Entry 1N5A (X-ray diffraction, 2.85 A resolution); this record covers chains A and C of the 3 polymer chains in the assembly.

[Chain A]
Molecule: H-2 class I histocompatibility antigen, D-B alpha chain
From: Mus musculus
Notes: fragment: Extracellular part
UniProt: P01899 (HA11_MOUSE); residues 1-276 here correspond to UniProt positions 25-300 (UniProt number = residue number + 24)
Sequence (276 residues; each row starts with the number of its first residue):
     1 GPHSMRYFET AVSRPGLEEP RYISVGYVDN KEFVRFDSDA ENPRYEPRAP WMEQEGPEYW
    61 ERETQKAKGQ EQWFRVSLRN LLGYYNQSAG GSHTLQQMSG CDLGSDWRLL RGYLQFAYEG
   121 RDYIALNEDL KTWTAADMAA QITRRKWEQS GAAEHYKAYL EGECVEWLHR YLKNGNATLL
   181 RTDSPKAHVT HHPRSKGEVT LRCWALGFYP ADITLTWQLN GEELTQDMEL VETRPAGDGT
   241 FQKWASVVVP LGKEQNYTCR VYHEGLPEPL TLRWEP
Disulfides: Cys101-Cys164, Cys203-Cys259

[Chain C]
Molecule: nonameric peptide, gp33 derived from lymphocytic choriomeningitis virus
UniProt: Q9QDK7 (Q9QDK7_9VIRU); aligned to UniProt positions 33-41 over residues 1-9 (the alignment contains insertions or deletions, so no single offset holds)
Sequence (9 residues; row label = number of the first residue in the row):
     1 KAVYNFATM
Differences from the reference sequence: engineered mutation Met9 (Cys41 in Q9QDK7)

[Interface between chain A and chain C]
Contacting residue pairs - 47 pairs, chain A then chain C:
  Met5(A) with Lys1(C)
  Tyr7(A) with Lys1(C); Ala2(C), hydrophobic
  Glu9(A) with Val3(C)
  Tyr45(A) with Ala2(C)
  Arg62(A) with Lys1(C)
  Glu63(A) with Lys1(C); Ala2(C), hydrogen bond (side chain-backbone)
  Lys66(A) with Lys1(C); Ala2(C)
  Gln70(A) with Val3(C); Tyr4(C); Asn5(C), hydrogen bond (side chain-backbone)
  Trp73(A) with Asn5(C); Phe6(C); Ala7(C), hydrogen bond (side chain-backbone); Thr8(C); Met9(C), hydrophobic
  Ser77(A) with Met9(C), hydrogen bond (side chain-backbone)
  Asn80(A) with Met9(C), hydrogen bond (side chain-backbone)
  Leu81(A) with Met9(C), hydrophobic
  Tyr84(A) with Met9(C), hydrogen bond (side chain-backbone)
  Leu95(A) with Met9(C), hydrophobic
  Gln97(A) with Val3(C); Asn5(C), hydrogen bond
  Ser99(A) with Val3(C)
  Phe116(A) with Asn5(C); Met9(C), hydrophobic
  Thr143(A) with Met9(C), hydrogen bond (side chain-backbone)
  Lys146(A) with Thr8(C), hydrogen bond (side chain-backbone); Met9(C), hydrogen bond (side chain-backbone)
  Trp147(A) with Ala7(C), hydrogen bond (side chain-backbone); Thr8(C), hydrogen bond (side chain-backbone)
  Ser150(A) with Phe6(C); Ala7(C)
  Ala152(A) with Phe6(C), hydrophobic
  His155(A) with Tyr4(C), hydrogen bond (side chain-backbone); Phe6(C)
  Tyr156(A) with Val3(C), hydrophobic; Asn5(C); Phe6(C), hydrogen bond (side chain-backbone)
  Tyr159(A) with Lys1(C), hydrogen bond (side chain-backbone); Ala2(C); Val3(C), hydrogen bond (side chain-backbone)
  Glu163(A) with Lys1(C), salt bridge
  Trp167(A) with Lys1(C)
  Tyr171(A) with Lys1(C), hydrogen bond (side chain-backbone)
Other interface residues (no listed pair), chain A (31 interface residues in all): Phe74, Val76, Tyr123

[Overview]
31 residues of chain A face 9 of chain C across their interface; the contacts include 17 hydrogen bonds and 1
salt bridge. Among the polar pairs are Glu163(A)-Lys1(C), Glu63(A)-Ala2(C) and Gln70(A)-Asn5(C).
Here chain A is H-2 class I histocompatibility antigen, D-B alpha chain (Mus musculus) and chain C is
nonameric peptide, gp33 derived from lymphocytic choriomeningitis virus. Entry 1N5A (Crystal structure of the
Murine class I Major Histocompatibility Complex of H-2DB, B2-Microglobulin, and A 9-Residue ...) was
determined by X-ray diffraction (same publication as 1N59).
